8G2Q - chains C and E of the 6 polymer chains in the assembly; structure by X-ray diffraction, 2.37 A resolution.

== Chain C ==
Protein: Cyclic GMP-AMP synthase
From: Mus musculus
Notes: EC 2.7.7.86
UniProtKB: Q8C6L5 (CGAS_MOUSE); numbering as in UniProt (aligned over 147-507)
Chain sequence (364 residues; numbered 144 to 507; the number before each row is that of its first residue):
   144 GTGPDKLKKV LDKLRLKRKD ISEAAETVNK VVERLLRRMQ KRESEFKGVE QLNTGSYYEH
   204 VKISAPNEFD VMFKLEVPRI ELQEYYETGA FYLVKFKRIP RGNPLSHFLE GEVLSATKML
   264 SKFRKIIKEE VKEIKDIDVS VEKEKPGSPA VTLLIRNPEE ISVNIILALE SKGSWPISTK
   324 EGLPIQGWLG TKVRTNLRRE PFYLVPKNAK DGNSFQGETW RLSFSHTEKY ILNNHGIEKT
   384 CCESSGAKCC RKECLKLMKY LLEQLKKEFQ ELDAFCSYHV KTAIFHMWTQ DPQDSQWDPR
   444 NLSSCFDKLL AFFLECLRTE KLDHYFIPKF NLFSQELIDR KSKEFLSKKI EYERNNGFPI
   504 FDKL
Not modelled in the structure: 144-148, 240-246
Sequence notes: expression tag (144-146); engineered mutation Asn-307 (Asp in Q8C6L5)
Metal / ion sites: Mg2+: Glu-211, Asp-213 (together with GTP); Zn2+: His-378, Cys-384, Cys-385, Cys-392
Residues lining bound ligands:
  - GTP (guanosine-5'-triphosphate), molecule 1: Thr-197, Glu-211, Asp-213, Met-215, Lys-288, Pro-289, Gly-290, Ser-291, Pro-292, Ala-293, Asn-307, Ile-309, Val-348, Lys-350, Arg-364, Ser-366, Ser-368
  - GTP, molecule 2: Gly-198, Ser-199, Glu-202, Lys-205, Glu-211, Asp-213, Arg-364, Leu-365, Ser-368, Glu-371, Lys-402, Ser-420, Tyr-421, Lys-424, His-467
UniProt features mapped onto this chain:
  - region: Lys-372 to Lys-395 (DNA-binding)
  - motif: Leu-154 to Leu-159 (Nuclear export signal), Asp-281 to Ser-291 (Nuclear localization signal)
  - binding site (GTP): Thr-197, Arg-364 to Glu-371
  - binding site (ATP): Ser-199, Glu-371, Lys-402, Ser-420 to Lys-424
  - binding site (Mg(2+)): Glu-211, Asp-213
  - binding site (2',3'-cGAMP): Asp-213, Gly-290, Lys-350, Arg-364 to Ser-366
  - binding site (Zn(2+)): His-378, Cys-384, Cys-385, Cys-392
  - site: Arg-241 (Arginine-anchor)
  - modified residue: Lys-156 (N6-lactoyllysine), Glu-176 (PolyADP-ribosyl glutamic acid), Ser-199 (Phosphoserine), Tyr-201 (Phosphotyrosine), Glu-272 (5-glutamyl polyglutamate), Ser-291 (Phosphoserine), Glu-302 (5-glutamyl glutamate), Lys-372 (N6-acetyllysine), Lys-382 (N6-acetyllysine), Lys-402 (N6-acetyllysine), Ser-420 (Phosphoserine), Lys-491 (N6-methyllysine)
  - lipidation (S-palmitoyl cysteine): Cys-392, Cys-393, Cys-459
  - cross-link (Glycyl lysine isopeptide (Lys-Gly)): Lys-217 (interchain with G-Cter in SUMO), Lys-271 (interchain with G-Cter in ubiquitin), Lys-335 (interchain with G-Cter in SUMO), Lys-372 (interchain with G-Cter in SUMO), Lys-382 (interchain with G-Cter in SUMO), Lys-399 (interchain with G-Cter in ubiquitin), Lys-402 (interchain with G-Cter in ubiquitin), Lys-409 (interchain with G-Cter in ubiquitin), Lys-410 (interchain with G-Cter in ubiquitin), Lys-464 (interchain with G-Cter in SUMO)
  - mutagenesis: Lys-156 (K156Q: Mimics lactylation; knockin mice show higher mortality following HSV-1 infection), Asn-172 (N172K: Induces alteration of the DNA-binding surface and leads to decreased synthesis of cyclic GMP-AMP (cGAMP); when associated with L-180), Glu-176 (E176A: Abolished poly-ADP-ribosylation by PARP1, stimulating interferon production in knockin mice), Arg-180 (R180L: Induces alteration of the DNA-binding surface and leads to decreased synthesis of cyclic GMP-AMP (cGAMP); when associated with K-182), Gly-198 (G198A: Abolishes stimulation of interferon production; when associated with A-199), Ser-199 (S199A: Abolishes stimulation of interferon production; when associated with A-199), Tyr-201 (Y201E: Phosphomimetic mutant; reduced translocation to the nucleus following treatment with etoposide), Glu-211 to Asp-213 (Abolished nucleotidyltransferase activity. Does not affect nuclear localization and tethering to chromatin), Glu-211 (E211A: Abolishes ability to promote type-I interferon production), Asp-213 (D213A: Abolishes ability to promote type-I interferon production), Lys-217 (K217R: Reduced sumoylation), Arg-222 (R222E: Impaired tethering to chromatin, leading to constitutive activation in the absence of DNA), 31 further mutagenesis entries in UniProt

== Chain E ==
Molecule: Palindromic DNA18
Sequence (18 nucleotides; row label = number of the first residue in the row):
     1 ATCTGTACAT GTACAGAT

== How chain C and chain E interact ==
Pairs across the interface (6):
  Thr-334(C) with DA13(E), phosphate contact
  Lys-335(C) with DA13(E), phosphate contact; DC14(E), salt bridge to the phosphate
  Thr-338(C) with DT12(E), sugar contact; DA13(E), hydrogen bond to the phosphate
  Arg-342(C) with DG11(E), base contact
Also at the interface, not in a pair above, chain C (6 interface residues in all): Ser-317, Arg-341

== Summary ==
6 residues of chain C face 4 of chain E across their interface; the contacts include 1 hydrogen bond and 1
salt bridge. Polar contacts include Thr-338(C)/DA13(E) and Lys-335(C)/DC14(E). Chain C binds GTP.
Chain C is Cyclic GMP-AMP synthase (Mus musculus) and chain E is Palindromic DNA18; the structure, Structure
of Ternary Complex of mouse cGAS with dsDNA and Bound GTP, was determined by X-ray diffraction.
